Entry 8VME (X-ray diffraction, 2.30 A resolution); this record covers chains A and B of the 3 polymer chains in the assembly.

[Chain A]
Name: Glycogen synthase kinase-3 beta
Source organism: Mus musculus
Notes: EC 2.7.11.26, 2.7.11.1
Reference sequence: Q9WV60 (GSK3B_MOUSE); residue numbers follow UniProt; this construct covers 26-383
Amino-acid sequence (365 residues; numbered 25 to 389; the number before each row is that of its first residue):
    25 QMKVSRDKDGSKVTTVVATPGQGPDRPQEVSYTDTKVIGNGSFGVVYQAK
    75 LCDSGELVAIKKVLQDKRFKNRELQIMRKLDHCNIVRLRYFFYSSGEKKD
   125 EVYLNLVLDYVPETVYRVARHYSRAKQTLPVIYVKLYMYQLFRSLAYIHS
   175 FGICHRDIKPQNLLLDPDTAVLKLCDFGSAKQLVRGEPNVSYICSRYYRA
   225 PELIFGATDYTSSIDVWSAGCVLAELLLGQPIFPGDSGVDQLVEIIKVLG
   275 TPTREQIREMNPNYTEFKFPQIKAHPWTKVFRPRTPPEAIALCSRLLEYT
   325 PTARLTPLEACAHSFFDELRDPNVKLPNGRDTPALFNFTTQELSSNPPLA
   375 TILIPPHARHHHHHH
Disordered / not traced: 32-34, 385-389
Construct notes: expression tag (25, 384-389)
Swiss-Prot annotation at these positions:
  - active site: Asp-181 (Proton acceptor)
  - binding site (ATP): Ile-62 to Val-70, Lys-85
  - modified residue: Tyr-216 (Phosphotyrosine)
  - mutagenesis: Lys-85 (K85R: Inhibits interaction with AXIN1 and ZBED3)
Ion coordination: Mg2+ site 1: Asn-186, Asp-200 (together with ADP); Mg2+ site 2: Asp-200 (together with ADP)
Residues lining bound ligands: ADP (adenosine-5'-diphosphate): Ile-62, Gly-63, Asn-64, Gly-65, Ser-66, Phe-67, Gly-68, Val-70, Ala-83, Lys-85, Val-110, Leu-132, Asp-133, Tyr-134, Val-135, Thr-138, Arg-141, Gln-185, Asn-186, Leu-188, Cys-199, Asp-200

[Chain B]
Name: Axin-1
Source organism: Homo sapiens
Reference sequence: O35625 (AXIN1_MOUSE); residues 383-402 here = UniProt positions 383-402
Amino-acid sequence (24 residues; row label = number of the first residue in the row):
   379 GGILVEPQKFAEELIHRLEAVQRT
Disordered / not traced: 379-381, 402
Construct notes: expression tag (379-382)

[Interface between chain A and chain B]
Contacting residue pairs (25; chain A residue first):
  Tyr-216(A) with Leu-382(B), hydrophobic; Val-383(B)
  Ile-228(A) with Phe-388(B)
  Val-263(A) with Phe-388(B), hydrophobic; Glu-391(B); Leu-392(B), hydrophobic; Arg-395(B)
  Asp-264(A) with Arg-395(B), salt bridge
  Leu-266(A) with Phe-388(B), hydrophobic
  Val-267(A) with Arg-395(B)
  Ile-270(A) with Leu-396(B), hydrophobic
  Tyr-288(A) with Pro-385(B); Phe-388(B), hydrophobic
  Phe-291(A) with Pro-385(B); Gln-386(B); Ala-389(B), hydrophobic
  Lys-292(A) with Ile-393(B)
  Phe-293(A) with Ala-389(B), hydrophobic; Leu-392(B), hydrophobic; Ile-393(B), hydrophobic
  Pro-294(A) with Leu-396(B), hydrophobic; Glu-397(B); Gln-400(B)
  Gln-295(A) with Gln-400(B)
  Ile-296(A) with Leu-396(B), hydrophobic
Other interface residues (no listed pair), chain A (18 interface residues in all): Phe-229, Gly-262, Lys-271, Asn-287
Other interface residues (no listed pair), chain B (15 interface residues in all): Glu-384, Val-399

[Summary]
18 residues of chain A face 15 of chain B across their interface; the contacts include 1 salt bridge. Its one
salt-bridged contact is Asp-264(A)/Arg-395(B). Ligands of chain A: ADP.
Chain A is Glycogen synthase kinase-3 beta (Mus musculus) and chain B is Axin-1 (Homo sapiens); the structure,
Crystal structure of the GSK-3/Axin complex bound to a phosphorylated beta-catenin T41A peptide, was
determined by X-ray diffraction, deposited together with 8VMF and 8VMG.
